PDB entry 5YDZ | electron microscopy, 5.80 A resolution (low resolution: residue-level contacts below are approximate; hydrogen-bond / salt-bridge calls are withheld) | chains A and B of the 4 polymer chains in the assembly

== Chain A (and B) ==
Protein: mammalian endo-lysosomal TRPML1 channel
Source organism: Mus musculus
Notes: chain B of this document is another copy of the same molecule, construct and numbering; everything in this record applies to it too
Reference sequence: Q99J21 (MCLN1_MOUSE); numbering as in UniProt (aligned over 1-580)
Amino-acid sequence (580 residues; numbered 1 to 580; the number before each row is that of its first residue):
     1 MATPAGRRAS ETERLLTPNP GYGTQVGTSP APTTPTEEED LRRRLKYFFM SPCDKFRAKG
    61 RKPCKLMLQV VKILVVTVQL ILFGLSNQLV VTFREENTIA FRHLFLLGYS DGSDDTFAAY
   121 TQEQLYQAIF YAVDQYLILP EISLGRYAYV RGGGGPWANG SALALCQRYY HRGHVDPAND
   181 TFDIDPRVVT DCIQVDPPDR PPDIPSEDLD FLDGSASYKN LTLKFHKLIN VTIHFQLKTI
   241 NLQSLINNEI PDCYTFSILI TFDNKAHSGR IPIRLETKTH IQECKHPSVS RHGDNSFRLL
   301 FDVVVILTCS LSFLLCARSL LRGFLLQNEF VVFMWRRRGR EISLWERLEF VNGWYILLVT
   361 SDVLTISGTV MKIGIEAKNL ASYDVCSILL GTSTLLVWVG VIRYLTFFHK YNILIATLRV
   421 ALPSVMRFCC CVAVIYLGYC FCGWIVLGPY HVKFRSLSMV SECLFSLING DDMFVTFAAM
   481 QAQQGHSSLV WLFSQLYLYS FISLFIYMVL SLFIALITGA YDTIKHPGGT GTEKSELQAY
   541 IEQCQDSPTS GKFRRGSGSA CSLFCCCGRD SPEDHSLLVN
Not modelled in the structure: 1-60, 199-219, 288-295, 334-349, 530-580
Curated features (UniProtKB/Swiss-Prot):
  - region: Arg-42 to Lys-62 (Interaction with phosphoinositides), Leu-107 to Thr-121 (Extracellular/lumenal pore loop), Cys-565 to Cys-567 (Required for palmitoylation and association with membranes)
  - motif: Glu-11 to Leu-16 (Dileucine motif), Asn-469 to Phe-474 (Selectivity filter), Glu-573 to Leu-578 (Dileucine internalization motif)
  - modified residue (Phosphoserine): Ser-10, Ser-557, Ser-559
  - glycosylation (N-linked (GlcNAc...) asparagine): Asn-220, Asn-230
  - mutagenesis: Thr-232 (T232P: Loss of Fe(2+) transport; when associated with P-432), Asp-362 (D362Y: Loss of Fe(2+) transport; when associated with P-432), Arg-403 (R403C: Loss of Fe(2+) transport; when associated with P-432), Phe-408 (Decreased Fe(2+) transport; when associated with P-432), Val-432 (V432P: Constitutively active channel that is targeted to the plasma membrane, and mediates strong inwardly rectifying current), Val-446 (V446L: Loss of Fe(2+) transport; when associated with P-432), Phe-465 (F465L: Loss of Fe(2+) transport; when associated with P-432)
From the paper describing this entry:
  - post-translational modification sites: Asn-159, Asn-230
  - disease-associated variants - R102*, L106P, C166F, R172*, T232P, F408DEL, V432P, Y436C, V446L, L447P, S456L, C463Y, F465L (citing earlier work)

== How chain A and chain B interact ==
Contacting residue pairs (3; chain A residue first):
  Gln-122(A) / Ile-142(B)
  Asp-180(A) / Lys-285(B)
  Gly-470(A) / Asp-471(B)
Other interface residues (no listed pair), chain A (8 interface residues in all): Tyr-120, Phe-225, Ser-268, Gly-269, Gly-438
Other interface residues (no listed pair), chain B (9 interface residues in all): Leu-144, Gly-145, His-286, Leu-395, Asn-469, Gly-470

== Summary ==
The interface between chain A and chain B involves 8 residues on one side and 9 on the other. UniProt lists 7
mutagenesis sites on chain A. From the paper: modification sites Asn-159(A) and Asn-230(A).
Chain A and chain B are both mammalian endo-lysosomal TRPML1 channel (Mus musculus); the structure, structure
of endo-lysosomal TRPML1 channel inserting into amphipol: state 1, was determined by electron microscopy,
deposited together with 5YE1, 5YE2 and 5YE5.
